9AVO - chains B and C of the 4 polymer chains in the assembly; structure by X-ray diffraction, 3.00 A resolution.

Chain B:
Name: Fab Heavy Chain
From: Homo sapiens
Notes: antibody fragment or engineered binder
Amino-acid sequence (228 residues; row label = number of the first residue in the row; numbers below 1 keep their minus sign (Glu-1 is residue -1)):
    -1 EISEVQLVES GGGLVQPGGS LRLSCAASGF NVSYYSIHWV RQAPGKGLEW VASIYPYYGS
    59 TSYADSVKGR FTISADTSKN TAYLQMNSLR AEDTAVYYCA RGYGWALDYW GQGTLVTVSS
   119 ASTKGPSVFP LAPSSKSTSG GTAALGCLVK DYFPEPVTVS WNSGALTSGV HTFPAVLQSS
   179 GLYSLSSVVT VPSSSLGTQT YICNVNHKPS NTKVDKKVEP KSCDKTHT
Disordered / not traced: -1 to 1, 207, 220-226
Disulfide bonds: Cys23-Cys97, Cys145-Cys201

Chain C:
Name: Protein GD
From: Streptococcus sp. 'group G'
Amino-acid sequence (65 residues; row label = number of the first residue in the row):
     2 TPAVTTYKLV INGRTLSGYT TTTAVDAATA EKVFKQIDMV SSVDGEWTYD DATKTFTVTE
    62 KPEKL
Disordered / not traced: 2-4
Reported in the primary citation:
  - specificity-determining residues: Asp39, Ser43, Asp45

Interface between chain B and chain C:
Pairs across the interface (27):
  Lys122(B) - Gln37(C)  hydrogen bond (side chain-backbone)
  Lys122(B) - Ile38(C)
  Pro124(B) - Ile38(C)
  Pro124(B) - Met40(C)
  Ser125(B) - Ile38(C)
  Ser125(B) - Met40(C)
  Val126(B) - Met40(C)  hydrogen bond (backbone-side chain)
  Phe127(B) - Asp39(C)
  Phe127(B) - Met40(C)
  Ser208(B) - Thr22(C)  hydrogen bond (backbone-side chain)
  Asn209(B) - Tyr20(C)  hydrogen bond
  Asn209(B) - Thr21(C)
  Asn209(B) - Thr22(C)
  Thr210(B) - Tyr20(C)
  Thr210(B) - Thr21(C)
  Lys211(B) - Gly19(C)
  Lys211(B) - Tyr20(C)  hydrogen bond (backbone-backbone)
  Val212(B) - Leu17(C)  hydrophobic
  Val212(B) - Ser18(C)
  Val212(B) - Gly19(C)
  Asp213(B) - Thr16(C)
  Asp213(B) - Leu17(C)
  Asp213(B) - Ser18(C)  hydrogen bond (backbone-backbone)
  Lys214(B) - Thr16(C)  hydrogen bond
  Lys214(B) - Leu17(C)
  Lys215(B) - Arg15(C)  hydrogen bond (side chain-backbone)
  Lys215(B) - Thr16(C)  hydrogen bond (backbone-backbone)
Interface residues without a listed pair, chain B (14 interface residues in all): Glu217
Interface residues without a listed pair, chain C (13 interface residues in all): Ile12
From the paper, about this interface:
  - pairs named by the authors: Pro124(B)-Met40(C) (hydrophobic contact), Ser125(B)-Ile38(C), Ser125(B)-Met40(C) (hydrophobic contact), Val126(B)-Met40(C) (hydrophobic contact), Phe127(B)-Asp39(C), Val212(B)-Met40(C) (hydrophobic contact)
  - interface residues, chain C: Met40(C)

Summary:
14 residues of chain B and 13 residues of chain C are in contact, with 9 hydrogen bonds. Polar pairs include
Lys122(B)-Gln37(C), Val126(B)-Met40(C) and Ser208(B)-Thr22(C). The authors report hydrophobic contacts between
Pro124(B) and Met40(C), Ser125(B) and Met40(C) and Val126(B) and Met40(C) among others; contacts between
Ser125(B) and Ile38(C) and Phe127(B) and Asp39(C). The paper reports the interface residue Met40(C);
specificity determinants Asp39(C), Ser43(C) and Asp45(C).
Here chain B is Fab Heavy Chain (Homo sapiens) and chain C is Protein GD (Streptococcus sp. 'group G'). Entry
9AVO (The crystal structure of an engineered Protein GD with Human Kappa Fab) was determined by X-ray
diffraction, deposited together with 9AWE.
